Entry 7U52 (electron microscopy, 3.40 A resolution); this record covers chains E and J of the 10 polymer chains in the assembly.

== Chain E ==
Name: Histone H3.2
Organism: Homo sapiens
UniProtKB: Q71DI3 (H32_HUMAN); residues 1-135 here correspond to UniProt positions 2-136 (UniProt number = residue number + 1)
Chain sequence (135 residues; row label = number of the first residue in the row):
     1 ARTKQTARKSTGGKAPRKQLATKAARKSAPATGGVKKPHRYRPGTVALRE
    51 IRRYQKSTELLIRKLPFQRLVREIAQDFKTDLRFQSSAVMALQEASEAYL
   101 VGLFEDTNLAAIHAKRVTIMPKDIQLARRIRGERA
Disordered / not traced: 1-37, 135
Construct notes: engineered mutation Ala110 (Cys111 in Q71DI3)
Swiss-Prot annotation at these positions:
  - modified residue: Arg2 (Asymmetric dimethylarginine), Thr3 (Phosphothreonine), Lys4 (Allysine), Gln5 (5-glutamyl dopamine), Thr6 (Phosphothreonine), Arg8 (Citrulline), Lys9 (N6,N6,N6-trimethyllysine), Ser10 (ADP-ribosylserine), Thr11 (Phosphothreonine), Lys14 (N6-(2-hydroxyisobutyryl)lysine), Arg17 (Asymmetric dimethylarginine), Lys18 (N6-(2-hydroxyisobutyryl)lysine), Lys23 (N6-(2-hydroxyisobutyryl)lysine), Arg26 (Citrulline), Lys27 (N6,N6,N6-trimethyllysine), Ser28 (ADP-ribosylserine), Lys36 (N6,N6,N6-trimethyllysine), Lys37 (N6-methyllysine), Tyr41 (Phosphotyrosine), Lys56 (N6,N6,N6-trimethyllysine) and 8 more in UniProt
  - lipidation: Lys18 (N6-decanoyllysine)

== Chain J ==
Molecule: 147-nt DNA strand
Sequence (147 nucleotides; each row starts with the number of its first residue):
     1 ATCGGATGTATATATCTGACACGTGCCTGGAGACTAGGGAGTAATCCCCT
    51 TGGCGGTTAAAACGCGGGGGACAGCGCGTACGTGCGTTTAAGCGGTGCTA
   101 GAGCTGTCTACGACCAATTGAGCGGCCTCGGCACCGGGATTCTCGAT
Disordered / not traced: 1, 147

== Chain E / chain J interface ==
Residue-residue contacts (24; chain E residue first):
  Arg40(E) - DG66(J)  base contact
  Arg40(E) - DC144(J)  sugar contact
  Arg40(E) - DG145(J)  phosphate contact
  Tyr41(E) - DT143(J)  sugar contact
  Tyr41(E) - DC144(J)  sugar contact
  Arg42(E) - DG69(J)  salt bridge to the phosphate
  Arg42(E) - DC144(J)  hydrogen bond to the phosphate
  Arg42(E) - DG145(J)  salt bridge to the phosphate
  Pro43(E) - DG69(J)  sugar contact
  Thr45(E) - DT143(J)  phosphate contact
  Thr45(E) - DC144(J)  phosphate contact
  Arg63(E) - DA60(J)  phosphate contact
  Arg63(E) - DA61(J)  salt bridge to the phosphate
  Arg72(E) - DT51(J)  salt bridge to the phosphate
  Arg83(E) - DT51(J)  phosphate contact
  Phe84(E) - DT50(J)  sugar contact
  Phe84(E) - DT51(J)  hydrogen bond to the phosphate
  Gln85(E) - DT50(J)  phosphate contact
  Ser86(E) - DT50(J)  phosphate contact
  Arg116(E) - DA71(J)  phosphate contact
  Arg116(E) - DC72(J)  salt bridge to the phosphate
  Val117(E) - DA71(J)  hydrogen bond to the phosphate
  Thr118(E) - DA71(J)  hydrogen bond to the phosphate
  Met120(E) - DC72(J)  phosphate contact
Interface residues without a listed pair, chain E (17 interface residues in all): His39, Lys115
Interface residues without a listed pair, chain J (13 interface residues in all): DG68, DG70

== Summary ==
17 residues of chain E and 13 residues of chain J are in contact, with 4 hydrogen bonds and 5 salt bridges.
Polar contacts include Arg42(E)-DC144(J), Phe84(E)-DT51(J) and Val117(E)-DA71(J).
Here chain E is Histone H3.2 (Homo sapiens) and chain J is a 147-nt DNA strand. Entry 7U52 (nucleosome core
particle with AP-site at SHL-6.5) was determined by electron microscopy (same publication as 7U50, 7U51 and
7U53).
